5O2X - chain A; structure by X-ray diffraction, 0.95 A resolution.

# Chain A
Name: Glycoside hydrolase family 61
From: Trichoderma reesei QM6a
UniProt: G0R6T8 (G0R6T8_HYPJQ); residues 2-248 here correspond to UniProt positions 23-269 (UniProt number = residue number + 21)
Sequence (248 residues; each row starts with the number of its first residue):
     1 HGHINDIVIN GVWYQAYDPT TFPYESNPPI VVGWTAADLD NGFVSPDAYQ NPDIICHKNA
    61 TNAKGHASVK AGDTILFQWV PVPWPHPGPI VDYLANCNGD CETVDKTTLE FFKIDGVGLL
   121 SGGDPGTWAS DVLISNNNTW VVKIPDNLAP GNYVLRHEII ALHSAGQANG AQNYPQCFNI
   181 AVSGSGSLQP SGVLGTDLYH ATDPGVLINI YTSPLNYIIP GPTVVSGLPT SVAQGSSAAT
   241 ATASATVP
Differences from the reference sequence: expression tag (1)
Modified residues: H1 (4-methyl-histidine; HIC)
Disulfides: C56-C177, C97-C101
Covalent attachments: N-acetylglucosamine (NAG) linked to N59, N137; alpha-D-mannopyranose (MAN) linked to S191, T196, T202, T212, S213, T223, S226, T230, S231, S236, S237, T240, T242, S244, T246
Bound ions: Cu ion: H1, H86
Curated features (UniProtKB/Swiss-Prot):
  - binding site (Cu(2+)): H86, Y174
  - binding site (O2): H163, Q172
  - glycosylation (N-linked (GlcNAc...) asparagine): N59, N137
What the authors report for this chain:
  - Cu ion coordination: H1, H86, Y174
  - post-translational modification sites: H1, N59, N137

# Summary
N-acetylglucosamine is covalently linked to N59 and N137. Alpha-D-mannopyranose is covalently linked to S191,
T196, T202, T212, S213 and T223 and 9 more. From UniProt: Cu2+-binding residues H86 and Y174 and O2-binding
residues H163 and Q172. The paper reports Cu ion coordination by H1, H86 and Y174; modification sites H1, N59
and N137.
Chain A is Glycoside hydrolase family 61 (Trichoderma reesei QM6a); the structure, Extended catalytic domain
of H. jecorina LPMO9A a.k.a EG4, was determined by X-ray diffraction, deposited together with 5O2W.
